6S8B - chains G and U of the 35 polymer chains in the assembly; structure by electron microscopy, 2.41 A resolution.

== Chain G ==
Name: CRISPR-associated RAMP protein, Cmr4 family
Organism: Sulfolobus islandicus (strain REY15A)
Reference sequence: F0NDX6 (F0NDX6_SULIR); residue numbers follow UniProt; this construct covers 1-286
Amino-acid sequence (286 residues; numbered 1 to 286; the number before each row is that of its first residue):
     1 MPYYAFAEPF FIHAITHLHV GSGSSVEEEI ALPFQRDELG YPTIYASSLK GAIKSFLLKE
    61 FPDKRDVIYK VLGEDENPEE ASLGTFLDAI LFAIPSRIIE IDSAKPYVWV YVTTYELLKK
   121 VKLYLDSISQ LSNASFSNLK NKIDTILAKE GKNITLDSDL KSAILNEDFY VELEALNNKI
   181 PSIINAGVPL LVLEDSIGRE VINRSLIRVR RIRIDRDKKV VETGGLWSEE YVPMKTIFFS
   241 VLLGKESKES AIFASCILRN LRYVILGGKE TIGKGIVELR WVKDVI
Not modelled in the structure: 1
Construct notes: conflict Ala-31 (Asp in F0NDX6)

== Chain U ==
Molecule: Cognate target RNA
Organism: Sulfolobus islandicus REY15A
Sequence (46 nucleotides; each row starts with the number of its first residue):
     1 UGUUAAGUCU GGUUUCCCUC CAGGGUAUCU AAGCUUUGAA AAAAAA
Not modelled in the structure: 1, 46

== Chain G / chain U interface ==
Pairs across the interface - 20 pairs, chain G then chain U:
  Val-26(G) / U36(U)  phosphate contact
  Ala-31(G) / U36(U)  base contact
  Leu-32(G) / U36(U)  base contact
  Pro-78(G) / A44(U)  base contact
  Pro-78(G) / A45(U)  sugar contact
  Glu-79(G) / A45(U)  sugar contact
  Arg-210(G) / U35(U)  hydrogen bond to the base
  Arg-213(G) / U37(U)  base contact
  Val-221(G) / G33(U)  base contact
  Val-221(G) / C34(U)  base contact
  Glu-222(G) / C34(U)  hydrogen bond to the sugar
  Thr-223(G) / C34(U)  sugar contact
  Gly-224(G) / C34(U)  hydrogen bond to the sugar
  Gly-224(G) / U35(U)  phosphate contact
  Gly-224(G) / U36(U)  hydrogen bond to the sugar
  Gly-225(G) / C34(U)  sugar contact
  Leu-226(G) / C34(U)  base contact
  Leu-226(G) / U35(U)  sugar contact
  Leu-226(G) / U36(U)  sugar contact
  Trp-227(G) / U36(U)  base contact

== Summary ==
14 residues of chain G face 7 of chain U across their interface, with 4 hydrogen bonds. Polar contacts include
Arg-210(G)/U35(U), Glu-222(G)/C34(U) and Gly-224(G)/C34(U).
Chain G is CRISPR-associated RAMP protein, Cmr4 family (Sulfolobus islandicus (strain REY15A)) and chain U is
Cognate target RNA (Sulfolobus islandicus REY15A); the structure, Cryo-EM structure of the Type III-B Cmr-beta
bound to cognate target RNA and AMPPnP, state 1, was determined by electron microscopy, deposited together
with 6S6B, 6S8E, 6S91, 6SH8, 6SHB and 6SIC.
